PDB entry 1G72 | X-ray diffraction, 1.90 A resolution | chains A and C of the 4 polymer chains in the assembly

[Chain A (and C)]
Name: Methanol dehydrogenase heavy subunit
Source organism: Methylophilus methylotrophus
Notes: EC 1.1.99.8; chain C of this document is another copy of the same molecule, construct and numbering; everything in this record applies to it too
UniProt: P38539 (DHM1_METME); residues -1 to 571 here correspond to UniProt positions 1-573 (UniProt number = residue number + 2)
Chain sequence (573 residues; numbered -1 to 571; the number before each row is that of its first residue; numbers below 1 keep their minus sign (Met-1 is residue -1)):
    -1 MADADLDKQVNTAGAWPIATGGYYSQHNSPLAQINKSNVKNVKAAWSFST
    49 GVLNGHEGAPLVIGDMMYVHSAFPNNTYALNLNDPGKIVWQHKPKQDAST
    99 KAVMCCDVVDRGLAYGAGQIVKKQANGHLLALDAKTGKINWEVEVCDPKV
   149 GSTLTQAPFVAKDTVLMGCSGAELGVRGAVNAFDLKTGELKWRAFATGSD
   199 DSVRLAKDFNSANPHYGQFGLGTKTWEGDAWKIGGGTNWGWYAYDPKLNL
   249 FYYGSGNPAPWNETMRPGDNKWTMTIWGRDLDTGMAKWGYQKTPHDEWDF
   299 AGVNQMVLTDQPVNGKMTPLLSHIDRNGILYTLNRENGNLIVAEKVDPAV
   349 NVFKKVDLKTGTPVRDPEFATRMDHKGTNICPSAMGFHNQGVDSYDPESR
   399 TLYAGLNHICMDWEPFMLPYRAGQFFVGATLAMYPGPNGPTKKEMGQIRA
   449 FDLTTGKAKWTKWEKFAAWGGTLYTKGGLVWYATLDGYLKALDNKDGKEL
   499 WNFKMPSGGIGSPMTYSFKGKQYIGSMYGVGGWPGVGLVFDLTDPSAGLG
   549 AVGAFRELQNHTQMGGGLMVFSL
Disordered / not traced: -1 to 0
Disulfides: Cys103-Cys104, Cys144-Cys167, Cys379-Cys408
Ion coordination: Ca2+: Glu171, Asn255, Asp297 (together with pyrroloquinoline quinone)
Ligand contacts: pyrroloquinoline quinone (PQQ): Glu55, Cys103, Cys104, Val107, Arg109, Thr153, Ser168, Gly169, Ala170, Glu171, Thr235, Trp237, Asn255, Asp297, Ala299, Arg324, Asn387, Gln388, Trp467, Gly530, Trp531, Pro532

[Interface between chain A and chain C]
Residue-residue contacts (53; chain A residue first):
  Ala42(A) - Ala42(C)  hydrophobic
  Ala42(A) - Phe501(C)
  Ala43(A) - Phe501(C)
  Trp44(A) - Lys502(C)
  Ser45(A) - Lys502(C)  hydrogen bond (side chain-backbone)
  Ser45(A) - Met503(C)  hydrogen bond (side chain-backbone)
  Ser45(A) - Pro504(C)
  Phe46(A) - Pro504(C)
  Ser47(A) - Pro504(C)  hydrogen bond (backbone-backbone)
  Ser47(A) - Gln561(C)
  Ser47(A) - Met562(C)  hydrogen bond (side chain-backbone)
  Ser47(A) - Gly563(C)
  Thr48(A) - Gln561(C)
  Gly49(A) - Leu51(C)
  Gly49(A) - Met562(C)  hydrogen bond (backbone-backbone)
  Leu51(A) - Gly49(C)
  Leu51(A) - Leu51(C)  hydrophobic
  Tyr76(A) - Gln561(C)
  Gly84(A) - His559(C)  hydrogen bond (backbone-side chain)
  Lys85(A) - Asn558(C)
  Ile86(A) - Gln557(C)
  Ile86(A) - Asn558(C)  hydrogen bond (backbone-backbone)
  Ile86(A) - Gln561(C)
  Gln89(A) - Gln557(C)  hydrogen bond (side chain-backbone)
  Gln89(A) - Asn558(C)
  Gln89(A) - Gln561(C)
  Lys91(A) - Gln561(C)  hydrogen bond
  Tyr486(A) - Asp82(C)
  Phe501(A) - Ala42(C)
  Phe501(A) - Ala43(C)
  Lys502(A) - Trp44(C)
  Lys502(A) - Ser45(C)  hydrogen bond (backbone-side chain)
  Met503(A) - Ser45(C)
  Pro504(A) - Ser45(C)
  Pro504(A) - Phe46(C)
  Pro504(A) - Ser47(C)  hydrogen bond (backbone-backbone)
  Pro504(A) - Tyr526(C)
  Tyr526(A) - Pro504(C)
  Gln557(A) - Ile86(C)
  Gln557(A) - Gln89(C)  hydrogen bond (backbone-side chain)
  Asn558(A) - Lys85(C)
  Asn558(A) - Ile86(C)  hydrogen bond (backbone-backbone)
  Asn558(A) - Gln89(C)
  His559(A) - Gly84(C)
  Gln561(A) - Ser47(C)
  Gln561(A) - Thr48(C)
  Gln561(A) - Tyr76(C)
  Gln561(A) - Ile86(C)
  Gln561(A) - Gln89(C)
  Gln561(A) - Lys91(C)  hydrogen bond
  Met562(A) - Ser47(C)  hydrogen bond (backbone-side chain)
  Met562(A) - Gly49(C)  hydrogen bond (backbone-backbone)
  Gly563(A) - Ser47(C)
Also at the interface, not in a pair above, chain A (32 interface residues in all): Lys41, Val50, Asp82, Ser505, Thr560
Also at the interface, not in a pair above, chain C (33 interface residues in all): Lys41, Val50, Pro83, Tyr486, Ser505, Thr560

[Overview]
Chain A and chain C form an interface of 32 and 33 residues respectively; the contacts include 16 hydrogen
bonds. Polar pairs include Ser45(A)-Lys502(C), Ser45(A)-Met503(C) and Ser47(A)-Met562(C). Chain A binds
pyrroloquinoline quinone. The Ca2+ site is built by Glu171(A), Asn255(A) and Asp297(A).
Chain A and chain C are both Methanol dehydrogenase heavy subunit (Methylophilus methylotrophus); the
structure, Catalytic mechanism of quinoprotein methanol dehydrogenase: A theoretical and X-ray
crystallographic investigation, was determined by X-ray diffraction.
